9FFR - chains B and C of the 6 polymer chains in the assembly; structure by electron microscopy, 3.10 A resolution.

# Chain B (and C)
Name: Gamma-aminobutyric acid receptor subunit beta-3
Organism: Homo sapiens
Notes: chain C of this document is another copy of the same molecule, construct and numbering; everything in this record applies to it too
Reference sequence: P28472 (GBRB3_HUMAN); residues 1-448 here correspond to UniProt positions 26-473 (UniProt number = residue number + 25)
Chain sequence (395 residues; each row starts with the number of its first residue; note: 107 numbers in that range are skipped by the numbering (no residue carries them; nothing is unmodelled there); numbers below 1 keep their minus sign (Met-53 is residue -53)):
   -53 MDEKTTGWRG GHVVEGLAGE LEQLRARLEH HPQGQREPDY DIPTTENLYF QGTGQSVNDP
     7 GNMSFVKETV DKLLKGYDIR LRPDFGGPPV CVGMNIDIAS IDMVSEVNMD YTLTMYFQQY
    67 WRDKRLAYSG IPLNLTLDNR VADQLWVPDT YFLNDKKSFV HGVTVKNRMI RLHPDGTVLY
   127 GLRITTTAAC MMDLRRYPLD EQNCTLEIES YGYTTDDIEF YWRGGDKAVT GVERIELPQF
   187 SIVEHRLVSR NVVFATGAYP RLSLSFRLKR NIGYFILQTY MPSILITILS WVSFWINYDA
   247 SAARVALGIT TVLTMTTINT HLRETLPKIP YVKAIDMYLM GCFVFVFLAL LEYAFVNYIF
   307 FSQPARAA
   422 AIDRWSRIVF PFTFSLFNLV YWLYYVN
Disordered / not traced: -53 to 7, 448
Construct notes: initiating methionine (-53); expression tag (-52 to 0); linker (308-314)
Cystine bridges: Cys136-Cys150
Covalently attached groups: N-acetylglucosamine (NAG) linked to Asn80; glycan linked to Asn149
Small-molecule neighbours: gamma-amino-butanoic acid (ABU): Tyr97, Glu155, Ser156, Tyr157, Phe200, Thr202, Tyr205

# How chain B and chain C interact
Residue-residue contacts - 68 pairs, chain B then chain C:
  Met9(B) - Leu27(C)
  Met9(B) - Arg28(C)
  Met9(B) - Phe31(C)
  Met9(B) - Arg71(C)
  Val12(B) - Phe31(C)  hydrophobic
  Lys13(B) - Gly22(C)  hydrogen bond (side chain-backbone)
  Lys13(B) - Asp24(C)
  Val16(B) - Arg26(C)
  Asp17(B) - Arg26(C)  salt bridge
  Leu20(B) - Arg26(C)
  Tyr62(B) - Tyr97(C)  hydrogen bond
  Tyr62(B) - Leu99(C)
  Tyr62(B) - Tyr157(C)  hydrophobic
  Thr82(B) - Gly158(C)
  Thr82(B) - Tyr159(C)
  Leu83(B) - Arg26(C)
  Asp84(B) - Ile25(C)
  Asp84(B) - Arg26(C)
  Arg86(B) - Ile25(C)
  Arg86(B) - Asp89(C)  hydrogen bond (side chain-backbone)
  Arg86(B) - Leu91(C)  hydrogen bond (side chain-backbone)
  Phe105(B) - Lys102(C)
  Phe105(B) - Lys103(C)
  His107(B) - Asp101(C)  salt bridge
  His107(B) - Lys102(C)
  Val109(B) - Thr96(C)
  Val109(B) - Tyr97(C)
  Val109(B) - Phe98(C)  hydrophobic
  Val109(B) - Ser104(C)
  Val109(B) - Phe105(C)
  Val109(B) - Ile130(C)  hydrophobic
  Thr110(B) - Thr96(C)  hydrogen bond (backbone-backbone)
  Thr110(B) - Leu128(C)
  Val111(B) - Pro94(C)
  Val111(B) - Asp95(C)
  Asn113(B) - Tyr97(C)
  Asn113(B) - Tyr157(C)
  Arg114(B) - Tyr157(C)
  Met115(B) - Tyr157(C)  hydrophobic
  Arg117(B) - Gly158(C)
  Arg117(B) - Thr202(C)
  Arg117(B) - Tyr205(C)
  Gly127(B) - Tyr157(C)
  Leu128(B) - Tyr157(C)  hydrogen bond (backbone-side chain)
  Arg129(B) - Tyr97(C)
  Arg129(B) - Phe98(C)  hydrogen bond (side chain-backbone)
  Arg129(B) - Leu99(C)  hydrogen bond (side chain-backbone)
  Arg129(B) - Asp101(C)  salt bridge
  Arg129(B) - Tyr157(C)  hydrogen bond (backbone-side chain)
  Glu182(B) - Met137(C)
  Gln185(B) - Pro276(C)
  Tyr220(B) - Pro276(C)
  Tyr220(B) - Tyr277(C)
  Leu223(B) - Val278(C)  hydrophobic
  Leu223(B) - Asp282(C)
  Leu223(B) - Met286(C)
  Gln224(B) - Asp282(C)
  Met227(B) - Met286(C)  hydrophobic
  Leu231(B) - Phe289(C)  hydrophobic
  Leu231(B) - Phe293(C)
  Ile234(B) - Phe293(C)  hydrophobic
  Leu235(B) - Phe293(C)  hydrophobic
  Leu235(B) - Leu296(C)  hydrophobic
  Leu235(B) - Leu297(C)  hydrophobic
  Val238(B) - Leu297(C)  hydrophobic
  Val238(B) - Ala300(C)  hydrophobic
  Trp241(B) - Tyr304(C)
  Arg428(B) - Tyr304(C)  hydrogen bond
Interface residues without a listed pair, chain B (43 interface residues in all): Asp48, Leu81, Val87, Arg180, Pro184, Gly219, Pro228, His267
Interface residues without a listed pair, chain C (51 interface residues in all): Asp30, Phe63, Ala88, Val93, Val106, Phe200, Arg269, Ile275, Met283, Val290, Asn303

# Summary
43 residues of chain B face 51 of chain C across their interface; the contacts include 10 hydrogen bonds and 3
salt bridges. Among the polar pairs are Asp17(B)-Arg26(C), His107(B)-Asp101(C) and Arg129(B)-Asp101(C). Bound
to chain B: gamma-amino-butanoic acid. N-acetylglucosamine is covalently linked to Asn80(B).
Chain B and chain C are both Gamma-aminobutyric acid receptor subunit beta-3 (Homo sapiens); the structure,
Cryo-EM structure of the alpha1beta3 GABA(A) receptor in complex with GABA and Mb25 in the short-lived ...,
was determined by electron microscopy.
